PDB entry 1LKD | X-ray diffraction, 1.70 A resolution | chain A

[Chain A]
Name: Biphenyl-2,3-diol 1,2-dioxygenase
Organism: Burkholderia xenovorans
Notes: EC 1.13.11.39
UniProtKB: P47228 (BPHC_BURCE); residues 2-298 here correspond to UniProt positions 1-297 (UniProt number = residue number - 1)
Amino-acid sequence (297 residues; numbered 2 to 298; the number before each row is that of its first residue):
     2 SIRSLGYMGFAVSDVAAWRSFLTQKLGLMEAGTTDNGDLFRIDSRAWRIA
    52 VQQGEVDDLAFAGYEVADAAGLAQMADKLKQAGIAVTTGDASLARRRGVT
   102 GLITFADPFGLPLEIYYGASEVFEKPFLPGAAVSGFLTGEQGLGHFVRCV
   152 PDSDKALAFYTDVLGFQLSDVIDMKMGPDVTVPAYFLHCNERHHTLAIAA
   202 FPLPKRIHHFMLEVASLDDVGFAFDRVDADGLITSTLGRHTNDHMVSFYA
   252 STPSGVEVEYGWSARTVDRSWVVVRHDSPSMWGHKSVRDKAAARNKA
Unresolved in the structure: 289-298
Bound ions: Fe2+ site 1: H146, H210, E260 (together with 2',6'-dichloro-biphenyl-2,6-diol); Fe2+ site 2 near H189 (its only coordinating residue here)
Ligand contacts:
  - 2',6'-dichloro-biphenyl-2,6-diol (BP6), molecule 1: H146, V148, I173, M175, F187, H195, A198, F202, H209, H210, H241, N243, D244, Y250, E260, P280, S281
  - 2',6'-dichloro-biphenyl-2,6-diol (BP6), molecule 2: L204, P205, K206, I208, H209, S255, G256, V257, E258
From the paper describing this entry:
  - Fe2+ coordination: H146, H210, E260
  - binding site for 2',6'-dichloro-biphenyl-2,6-diol: V148, F187, H241, Y250, P280

[Summary]
Ligands of chain A: 2',6'-dichloro-biphenyl-2,6-diol. H146, H210 and E260 coordinate Fe2+ site 1. The paper
reports a binding site for 2',6'-dichloro-biphenyl-2,6-diol at V148, F187 and H241 among others; Fe2+
coordination by H146, H210 and E260.
Chain A is Biphenyl-2,3-diol 1,2-dioxygenase (Burkholderia xenovorans); the structure, Crystal structure of
2,3-dihydroxybiphenyl 1,2-dioxygenase (dhbd) complexed with 2',6'-dicl dihydroxybiphenyl (dhb), was determined
by X-ray diffraction, deposited together with 1LGT.
